3W9V - chain A; structure by X-ray diffraction, 1.03 A resolution.

[Chain A]
Protein: Phosphate-binding protein
Organism: unidentified prokaryotic organism
Reference sequence: P85173 (PHBP_UNKP); residue numbers follow UniProt; this construct covers 1-376
Chain sequence (376 residues; numbered 1 to 376; the number before each row is that of its first residue):
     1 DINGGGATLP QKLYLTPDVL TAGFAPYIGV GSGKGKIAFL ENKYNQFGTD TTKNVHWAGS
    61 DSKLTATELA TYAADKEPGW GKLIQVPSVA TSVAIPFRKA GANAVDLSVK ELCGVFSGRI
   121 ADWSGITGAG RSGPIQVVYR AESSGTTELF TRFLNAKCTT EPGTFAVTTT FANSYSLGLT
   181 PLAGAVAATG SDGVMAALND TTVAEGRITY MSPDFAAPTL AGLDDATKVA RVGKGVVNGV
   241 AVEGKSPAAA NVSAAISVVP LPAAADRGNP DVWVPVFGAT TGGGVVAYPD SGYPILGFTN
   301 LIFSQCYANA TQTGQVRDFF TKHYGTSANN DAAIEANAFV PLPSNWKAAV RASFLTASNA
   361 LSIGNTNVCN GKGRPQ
Sequence notes: engineered mutation Met-211 (Ile in P85173)
Disulfide bonds: Cys-113/Cys-158, Cys-306/Cys-369

[Overview]
Chain A is Phosphate-binding protein (unidentified prokaryotic organism); the structure, Crystal structure of
refolded DING protein, was determined by X-ray diffraction (same publication as 3W9W).
